PDB entry 6DID | electron microscopy, 4.71 A resolution (low resolution: residue-level contacts below are approximate; hydrogen-bond / salt-bridge calls are withheld) | chains A and L of the 12 polymer chains in the assembly

== Chain A ==
Name: Envelope glycoprotein gp160
From: Human immunodeficiency virus 1
Notes: fragment: GP120 domain residues 30-505
UniProt: Q2N0S6 (Q2N0S6_9HIV1); the construct lacks a stretch of the UniProt sequence and is renumbered around it, so the offset changes along the chain: 31-141 = UniProt 30-140; 150-185 = UniProt 141-176; 190-309 = UniProt 189-308; 312-321 = UniProt 309-318; 2 more segments
Amino-acid sequence (481 residues; numbered 31 to 513 plus 13 insertion-coded residues; 15 numbers in that range are skipped by the numbering (no residue carries them; nothing is unmodelled there); the number before each row is that of its first residue; a row labelled like 185A-185L holds insertion residues (185A, then the next letters in order)):
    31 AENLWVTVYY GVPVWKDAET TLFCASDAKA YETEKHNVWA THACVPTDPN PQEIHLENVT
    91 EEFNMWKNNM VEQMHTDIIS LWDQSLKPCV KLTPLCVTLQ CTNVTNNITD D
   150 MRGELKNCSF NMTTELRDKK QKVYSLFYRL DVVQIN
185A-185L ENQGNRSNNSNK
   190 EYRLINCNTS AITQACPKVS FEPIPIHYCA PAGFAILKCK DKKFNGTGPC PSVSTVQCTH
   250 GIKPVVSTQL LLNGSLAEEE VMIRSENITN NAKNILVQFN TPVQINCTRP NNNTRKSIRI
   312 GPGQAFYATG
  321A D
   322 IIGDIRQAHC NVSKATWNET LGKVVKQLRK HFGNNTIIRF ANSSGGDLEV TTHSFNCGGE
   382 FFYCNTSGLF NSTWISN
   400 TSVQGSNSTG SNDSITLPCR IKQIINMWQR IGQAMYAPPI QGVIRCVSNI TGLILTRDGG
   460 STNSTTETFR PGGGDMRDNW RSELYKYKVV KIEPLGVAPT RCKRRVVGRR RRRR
Not modelled in the structure: 31, 59-65, 185B-185L, 400-410, 507-513
Sequence notes: conflict Asn332 (Thr330 in Q2N0S6), Cys501 (Ala498 in Q2N0S6); expression tag (509-513)
Disulfide bonds: Cys54-Cys74, Cys119-Cys205, Cys126-Cys196, Cys131-Cys157, Cys218-Cys247, Cys228-Cys239, Cys296-Cys331, Cys378-Cys445, Cys385-Cys418
Covalently attached groups: N-acetylglucosamine (NAG) linked to Asn88, Asn133, Asn156, Asn160, Asn197, Asn234, Asn276, Asn295, Asn301, Asn332, Asn339, Asn355, Asn363, Asn386, Asn392, Asn448; glycan linked to Asn262
Reported in the primary citation:
  - post-translational modification sites: Asn88

== Chain L ==
Name: Monoclonal antibody 10A heavy chain
From: Oryctolagus cuniculus
UniProt: A0A1Y1B8B1 (A0A1Y1B8B1_RABIT); residues 125-234 here correspond to UniProt positions 108-217 (UniProt number = residue number - 17)
Amino-acid sequence (214 residues; numbered 21 to 234; the number before each row is that of its first residue):
    21 QLVESGGGLV QPGASLTLTC TASGFSFSSD YYMCWVRQAP GKGLEWIACI WTANSISYYA
    81 RWAKGRFTIS KTSSTTVTLQ MTSLTAADTA TYFCARGGSG DGQSLWGPGT LVTVSSGQPK
   141 APSVFPLAPC CGDTPSSTVT LGCLVKGYLP EPVTVTWNSG TLTNGVRTFP SVRQSSGLYS
   201 LSSVVSVTSS SQPVTCNVAH PATNTKVDKT VAPS
Not modelled in the structure: 21
Disulfide bonds: Cys40-Cys114, Cys54-Cys69, Cys163-Cys216

== How chain A and chain L interact ==
Residue-residue contacts - 15 pairs, chain A then chain L:
  Lys231(A) with Tyr52(L)
  Lys232(A) with Ser119(L)
  Ala266(A) with Asn74(L)
  Glu267(A) with Asn74(L); Ile76(L); Tyr78(L)
  Glu268(A) with Tyr52(L); Trp71(L); Ala73(L); Asn74(L)
  Glu269(A) with Trp71(L)
  Asn289(A) with Ala73(L); Asn74(L)
  Thr290(A) with Ala73(L)
  Lys347(A) with Ser48(L)
Other interface residues (no listed pair), chain L (10 interface residues in all): Ser49, Asp50

== In short ==
The interface between chain A and chain L involves 9 residues on one side and 10 on the other. Covalently
linked N-acetylglucosamine: at Asn88(A), Asn133(A), Asn156(A), Asn160(A), Asn197(A) and Asn234(A) and 10 more.
From the paper: a modification site at Asn88(A).
Here chain A is Envelope glycoprotein gp160 (Human immunodeficiency virus 1) and chain L is Monoclonal
antibody 10A heavy chain (Oryctolagus cuniculus). Entry 6DID (HIV Env BG505 SOSIP with polyclonal Fabs from
immunized rabbit #3417 post-boost#1) was determined by electron microscopy (same publication as 6CJK).
